PDB entry 1FW0 | X-ray diffraction, 1.90 A resolution | chain A

# Chain A
Molecule: Glutamate receptor subunit 2
Organism: Rattus norvegicus
Notes: fragment: ligand binding core (s1s2j)
UniProtKB: P19491 (GRIA2_RAT); the construct has insertions or renumbered stretches relative to UniProt, so the offset changes along the chain: 3-117 = UniProt 413-527; 120-263 = UniProt 653-796
Chain sequence (263 residues; numbered 1 to 263; the number before each row is that of its first residue):
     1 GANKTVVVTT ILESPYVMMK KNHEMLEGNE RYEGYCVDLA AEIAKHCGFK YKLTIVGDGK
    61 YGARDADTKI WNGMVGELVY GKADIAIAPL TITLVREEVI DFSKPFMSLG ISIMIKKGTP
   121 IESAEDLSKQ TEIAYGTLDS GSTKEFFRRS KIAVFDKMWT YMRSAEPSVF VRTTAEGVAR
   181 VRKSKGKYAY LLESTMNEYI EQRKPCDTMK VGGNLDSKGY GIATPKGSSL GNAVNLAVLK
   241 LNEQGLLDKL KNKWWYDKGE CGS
Disordered / not traced: 1-3, 262-263
Cystine bridges: Cys206-Cys261
Sequence notes: cloning artifact (1-2); linker (118-119)
Ligand contacts: 3-(carboxymethyl)-4-isopropenylproline (KAI): Glu13, Tyr61, Pro89, Leu90, Thr91, Arg96, Leu138, Ser140, Gly141, Ser142, Thr143, Thr174, Glu193, Met196, Tyr220
Curated features (UniProtKB/Swiss-Prot):
  - binding site (L-glutamate): Pro89, Thr91, Arg96, Ser142, Thr143, Glu193
  - site: Arg64 (Interaction with the cone snail toxin Con-ikot-ikot), Ile121 (Crucial to convey clamshell closure to channel opening), Arg148 (Interaction with the cone snail toxin Con-ikot-ikot), Lys240 (Interaction with the cone snail toxin Con-ikot-ikot)
  - glycosylation: Asn3 (N-linked (GlcNAc...) asparagine)
  - modified residue (Phosphoserine): Ser150, Ser184

# In short
Chain A binds 3-(carboxymethyl)-4-isopropenylproline. UniProt lists 6 L-glutamate-binding residues.
Chain A is Glutamate receptor subunit 2 (Rattus norvegicus); the structure, Crystal structure of the GLUR2
ligand binding core (S1S2J) in complex with kainate at 2.0 A ..., was determined by X-ray diffraction,
deposited together with 1FTJ, 1FTK, 1FTL, 1FTM and 1FTO.
